Entry 9NHK (electron microscopy, 4.10 A resolution (low resolution: residue-level contacts below are approximate; hydrogen-bond / salt-bridge calls are withheld)); this record covers chains E and F of the 8 polymer chains in the assembly.

Chain E:
Name: BG505-CH505 Envelope glycoprotein gp120
Source organism: Human immunodeficiency virus 1
Chain sequence (504 residues; numbered -4 to 512 plus 1 insertion-coded residue; 14 numbers in that range are skipped by the numbering (no residue carries them; nothing is unmodelled there); the number before each row is that of its first residue; numbers below 1 keep their minus sign (Met-4 is residue -4)):
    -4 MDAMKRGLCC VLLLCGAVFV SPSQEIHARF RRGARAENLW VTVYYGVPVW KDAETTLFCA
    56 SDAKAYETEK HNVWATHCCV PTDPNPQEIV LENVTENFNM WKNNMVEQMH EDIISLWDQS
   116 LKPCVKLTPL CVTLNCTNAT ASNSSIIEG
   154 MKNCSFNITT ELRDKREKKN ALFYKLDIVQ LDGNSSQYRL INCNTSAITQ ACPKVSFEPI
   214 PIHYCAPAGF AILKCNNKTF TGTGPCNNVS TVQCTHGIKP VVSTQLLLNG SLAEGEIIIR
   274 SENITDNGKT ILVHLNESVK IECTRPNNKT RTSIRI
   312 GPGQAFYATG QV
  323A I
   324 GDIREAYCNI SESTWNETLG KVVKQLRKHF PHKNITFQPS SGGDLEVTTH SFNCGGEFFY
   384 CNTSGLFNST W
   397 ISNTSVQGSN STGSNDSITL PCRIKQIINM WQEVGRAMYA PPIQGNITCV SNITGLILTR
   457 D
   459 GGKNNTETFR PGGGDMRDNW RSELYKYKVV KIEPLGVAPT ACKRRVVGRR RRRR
Disordered / not traced: -4 to 31, 57-65, 397-411, 459-462, 506-512
Cystine bridges: Cys54-Cys73, Cys119-Cys205, Cys126-Cys196, Cys131-Cys157, Cys218-Cys247, Cys228-Cys239, Cys296-Cys331, Cys377-Cys445, Cys384-Cys418
Covalent attachments: N-acetylglucosamine (NAG) linked to Asn88, Asn130, Asn133, Asn156, Asn160, Asn197, Asn230, Asn241, Asn262, Asn289, Asn301, Asn332, Asn385, Asn391, Asn442, Asn448

Chain F:
Name: BG505-CH505 Transmembrane protein gp41
Source organism: Human immunodeficiency virus 1
Chain sequence (153 residues; row label = number of the first residue in the row):
   512 AVGIGAVFLG FLGAAGSTMG AASMTLTVQA RNLLSGIVQQ QSNLLRAPEC QQHLLKDTHW
   572 GIKQLQARVL AVEHYLRDQQ LLGIWGCSGK LICTTNVPWN STWSNKTLSE IWDNMTWLQW
   632 DKEISNYTQI IYGLLEESQN QQEKNETDNL TCD
Disordered / not traced: 512-520, 548-567
Cystine bridges: Cys598-Cys604
Covalent attachments: N-acetylglucosamine (NAG) linked to Asn611, Asn616, Asn637, Asn656

Chain E / chain F interface:
Residue-residue contacts - 87 pairs, chain E then chain F:
  Leu34(E) - Pro609(F)
  Leu34(E) - Trp610(F)
  Leu34(E) - Leu619(F)
  Trp35(E) - Asn607(F)
  Trp35(E) - Val608(F)
  Trp35(E) - Pro609(F)
  Val36(E) - Thr606(F)
  Val36(E) - Val608(F)
  Val36(E) - Pro609(F)
  Val36(E) - Trp610(F)
  Val36(E) - Trp614(F)
  Thr37(E) - Cys604(F)
  Thr37(E) - Thr605(F)
  Val38(E) - Leu593(F)
  Val38(E) - Trp596(F)
  Val38(E) - Leu602(F)
  Val38(E) - Ile603(F)
  Val38(E) - Cys604(F)
  Val38(E) - Leu646(F)
  Tyr39(E) - Leu602(F)
  Tyr39(E) - Ile603(F)
  Tyr39(E) - Trp623(F)
  Tyr39(E) - Trp628(F)
  Tyr40(E) - Leu537(F)
  Tyr40(E) - Ala541(F)
  Tyr40(E) - Leu544(F)
  Tyr40(E) - Tyr586(F)
  Tyr40(E) - Gln590(F)
  Tyr40(E) - Leu602(F)
  Gly41(E) - Thr536(F)
  Gly41(E) - Leu537(F)
  Gly41(E) - Gln540(F)
  Val42(E) - Trp628(F)
  Pro43(E) - Leu523(F)
  Pro43(E) - Ala526(F)
  Pro43(E) - Ala533(F)
  Pro43(E) - Gln540(F)
  Pro43(E) - Trp628(F)
  Val44(E) - Trp628(F)
  Val44(E) - Leu629(F)
  Trp45(E) - Leu523(F)
  Trp45(E) - Ala526(F)
  Trp45(E) - Leu629(F)
  Lys46(E) - Asp632(F)
  Ile84(E) - Gly521(F)
  Ile84(E) - Phe522(F)
  Leu86(E) - Leu523(F)
  Glu87(E) - Gly527(F)
  Asn88(E) - Gly527(F)
  Val89(E) - Gly527(F)
  Asp107(E) - Lys574(F)
  Ser110(E) - His570(F)
  Ala221(E) - Asn543(F)
  Ala221(E) - Leu544(F)
  Ala221(E) - Leu545(F)
  Ala221(E) - Ser546(F)
  Gly222(E) - Asn543(F)
  Thr244(E) - Leu523(F)
  Lys489(E) - His585(F)
  Ile490(E) - Phe522(F)
  Ile490(E) - Leu523(F)
  Pro492(E) - Leu544(F)
  Leu493(E) - Asp589(F)
  Leu493(E) - Leu593(F)
  Val495(E) - Trp631(F)
  Val495(E) - Ile635(F)
  Ala496(E) - Trp610(F)
  Ala496(E) - Trp623(F)
  Ala496(E) - Trp631(F)
  Pro497(E) - Trp610(F)
  Pro497(E) - Leu619(F)
  Pro497(E) - Ile622(F)
  Pro497(E) - Trp623(F)
  Pro497(E) - Trp631(F)
  Ala499(E) - Leu619(F)
  Cys500(E) - Thr605(F)
  Lys501(E) - Thr606(F)
  Lys501(E) - Asn607(F)
  Arg502(E) - Trp596(F)
  Arg502(E) - Gly597(F)
  Arg502(E) - Cys604(F)
  Arg502(E) - Thr605(F)
  Arg502(E) - Thr606(F)
  Arg502(E) - Asn607(F)
  Arg502(E) - Gln650(F)
  Val504(E) - Asn607(F)
  Val504(E) - Gln653(F)
Other interface residues (no listed pair), chain E (41 interface residues in all): Thr51, Phe53, His72, Gln114, Ala224, Thr498
Other interface residues (no listed pair), chain F (53 interface residues in all): Gly524, Trp571, Gln575, Ala582, Leu592, Cys598, Lys601, Ile642, Tyr643

In short:
41 residues of chain E and 53 residues of chain F are in contact. Covalently linked N-acetylglucosamine: at
Asn88(E), Asn130(E), Asn133(E), Asn156(E), Asn160(E) and Asn197(E) and 10 more. N-acetylglucosamine is
covalently linked to Asn611(F), Asn616(F), Asn637(F) and Asn656(F).
Chain E is BG505-CH505 Envelope glycoprotein gp120 and chain F is BG505-CH505 Transmembrane protein gp41, both
from Human immunodeficiency virus 1; the structure, BG505-CH505 Env glycoprotein in complex with NHP pAb
Base-4 isolated from animal RUu18 at week 14, was determined by electron microscopy, deposited together with
9NHH, 9NHI, 9NHJ, 9NHL, 9NHM, 9NHN, 9NHO and 9NI9.
